Entry 7F4Y (X-ray diffraction, 2.20 A resolution); this record covers chains B and S of the 6 polymer chains in the assembly.

Chain B:
Name: DNA polymerase
Organism: Enterobacteria phage RB69
Notes: EC 2.7.7.7
UniProtKB: Q38087 (DPOL_BPR69); numbering as in UniProt (aligned over 1-903)
Chain sequence (908 residues; numbered -4 to 903; the number before each row is that of its first residue; numbers below 1 keep their minus sign (Gly-4 is residue -4)):
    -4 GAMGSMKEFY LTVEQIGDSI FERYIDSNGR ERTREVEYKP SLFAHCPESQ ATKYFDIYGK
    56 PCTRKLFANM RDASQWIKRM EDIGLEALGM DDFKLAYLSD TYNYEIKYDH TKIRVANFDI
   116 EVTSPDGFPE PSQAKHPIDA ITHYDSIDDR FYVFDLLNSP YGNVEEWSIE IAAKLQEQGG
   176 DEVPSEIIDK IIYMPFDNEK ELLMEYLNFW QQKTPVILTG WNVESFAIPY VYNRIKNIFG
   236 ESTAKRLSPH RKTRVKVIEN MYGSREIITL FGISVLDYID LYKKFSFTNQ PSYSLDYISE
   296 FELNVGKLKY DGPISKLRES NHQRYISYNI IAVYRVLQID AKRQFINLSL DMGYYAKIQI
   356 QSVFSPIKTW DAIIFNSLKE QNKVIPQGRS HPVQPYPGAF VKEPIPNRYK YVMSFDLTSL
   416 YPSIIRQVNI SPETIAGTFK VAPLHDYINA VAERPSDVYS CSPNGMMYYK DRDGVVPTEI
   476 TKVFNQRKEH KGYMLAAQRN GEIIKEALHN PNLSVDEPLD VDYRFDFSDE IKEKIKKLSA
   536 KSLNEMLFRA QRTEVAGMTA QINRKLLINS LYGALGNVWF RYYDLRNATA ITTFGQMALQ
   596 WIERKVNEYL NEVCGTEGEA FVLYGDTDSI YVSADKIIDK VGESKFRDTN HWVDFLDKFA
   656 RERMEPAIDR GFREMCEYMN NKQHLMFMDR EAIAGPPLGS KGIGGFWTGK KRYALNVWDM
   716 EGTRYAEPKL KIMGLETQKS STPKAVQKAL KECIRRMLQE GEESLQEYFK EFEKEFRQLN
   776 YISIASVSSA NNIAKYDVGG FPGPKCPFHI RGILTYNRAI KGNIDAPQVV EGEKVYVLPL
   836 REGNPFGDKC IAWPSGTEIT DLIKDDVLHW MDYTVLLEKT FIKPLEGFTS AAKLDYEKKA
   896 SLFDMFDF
Disordered / not traced: -4 to 0, 902-903
Sequence notes: expression tag (-4 to 0); engineered mutation Ala222 (Asp in Q38087), Ala327 (Asp in Q38087)
Bound ions: Mg2+ near Glu768 (its only coordinating residue here)
Small-molecule neighbours: guanosine-5'-monophosphate (5GP): Tyr33, Ser36, Phe38, Lys48, Tyr49, Arg59, Gly84, Met85, Ala91, Asp95, Phe370, Lys374, Asn377, Lys378, Val379, Ile380
Reported in the primary citation:
  - catalytic residues: Asp411, Asp623
  - binding site for guanosine-5'-monophosphate: Lys48, Tyr49, Met85, Asp95, Lys378, Ile380
  - binding site for the 19-nt DNA strand (chain S): Asp13, Arg66, Lys247
  - contacts within the chain: Asn564-Tyr567 (water-mediated contact)
  - mutagenesis - D222A/D327A: abolished catalytic activity (citing earlier work)

Chain S:
Molecule: 19-nt DNA strand
Sequence (19 nucleotides; numbered 1 to 19; the number before each row is that of its first residue):
     1 TCAAGTAAGC AGTCCGCTC

How chain B and chain S interact:
Pairs across the interface - 55 pairs, chain B then chain S:
  Glu219(B) with DC2(S), hydrogen bond to the base
  Lys251(B) with DC2(S), hydrogen bond to the base
  Ile253(B) with DC2(S), sugar contact
  Glu254(B) with DC2(S), sugar contact
  Asn255(B) with DT1(S), hydrogen bond to the base; DC2(S), sugar contact
  Met256(B) with DT1(S), sugar contact
  Tyr257(B) with DT1(S), base contact
  Arg260(B) with DC2(S), salt bridge to the phosphate
  Ile262(B) with DC2(S), base contact
  Gln356(B) with DA3(S), base contact
  Phe359(B) with DA3(S), base contact
  Ser360(B) with DA3(S), phosphate contact; DA4(S), hydrogen bond to the phosphate
  Pro361(B) with DA3(S), phosphate contact; DA4(S), sugar contact
  Ile362(B) with DA4(S), hydrogen bond to the phosphate
  Pro390(B) with DT6(S), phosphate contact
  Tyr391(B) with DG5(S), sugar contact; DT6(S), sugar contact
  Pro392(B) with DT6(S), phosphate contact; DA7(S), phosphate contact
  Gly393(B) with DT6(S), hydrogen bond to the phosphate; DA7(S), hydrogen bond to the phosphate
  Ala394(B) with DA7(S), sugar contact
  Val396(B) with DA7(S), phosphate contact; DA8(S), phosphate contact
  Ser565(B) with DA4(S), base contact
  Tyr567(B) with DG5(S), sugar contact
  Gly568(B) with DA4(S), sugar contact; DG5(S), sugar contact
  Ala569(B) with DA4(S), sugar contact
  Gly571(B) with DG5(S), sugar contact
  Asn572(B) with DA4(S), hydrogen bond to the phosphate; DG5(S), hydrogen bond to the phosphate
  Lys705(B) with DA8(S), salt bridge to the phosphate; DG9(S), sugar contact
  Lys706(B) with DA7(S), base contact; DA8(S), sugar contact
  Arg707(B) with DG9(S), phosphate contact; DC10(S), sugar contact
  Glu731(B) with DC10(S), sugar contact
  Ser784(B) with DT1(S), base contact
  Asn786(B) with DT1(S), hydrogen bond to the base
  Pro799(B) with DC14(S), phosphate contact
  Lys800(B) with DG12(S), base contact; DT13(S), hydrogen bond to the base; DC14(S), hydrogen bond to the phosphate
  Cys801(B) with DT13(S), sugar contact
  Phe803(B) with DG12(S), sugar contact; DT13(S), phosphate contact
  Gly827(B) with DT1(S), base contact
  Lys844(B) with DT13(S), salt bridge to the phosphate
  Lys874(B) with DG12(S), salt bridge to the phosphate
  Lys878(B) with DA11(S), salt bridge to the phosphate
Interface residues without a listed pair, chain B (46 interface residues in all): Phe282, Gln389, Glu398, Asn564, Lys734, Arg806

Summary:
46 residues of chain B face 14 of chain S across their interface, with 12 hydrogen bonds and 5 salt bridges.
Polar pairs include Glu219(B)-DC2(S), Lys251(B)-DC2(S) and Asn255(B)-DT1(S). Ligands of chain B:
guanosine-5'-monophosphate. From the paper: catalytic residues Asp411(B) and Asp623(B); D222A/D327A of chain B
abolish catalytic activity.
Here chain B is DNA polymerase (Enterobacteria phage RB69) and chain S is a 19-nt DNA strand. Entry 7F4Y
(Crystal structure of replisomal dimer of DNA polymerase from bacteriophage RB69 with DNA duplexes) was
determined by X-ray diffraction.
